7URT - chain A; structure by electron microscopy, 2.39 A resolution.

[Chain A]
Protein: Gag polyprotein
Organism: Human immunodeficiency virus 1
UniProtKB: B6DRA0 (B6DRA0_9HIV1); residues 1-231 here correspond to UniProt positions 133-363 (UniProt number = residue number + 132)
Chain sequence (231 residues; numbered 1 to 231; the number before each row is that of its first residue):
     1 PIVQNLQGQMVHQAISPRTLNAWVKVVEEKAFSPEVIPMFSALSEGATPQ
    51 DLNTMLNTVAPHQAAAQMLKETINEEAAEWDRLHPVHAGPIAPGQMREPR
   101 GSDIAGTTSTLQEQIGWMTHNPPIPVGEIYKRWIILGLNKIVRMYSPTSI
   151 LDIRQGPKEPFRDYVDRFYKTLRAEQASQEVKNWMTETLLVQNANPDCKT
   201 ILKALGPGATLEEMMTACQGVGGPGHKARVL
Unresolved in the structure: 222-231
Sequence notes: engineered mutation Ala60 (Gly192 in B6DRA0), Pro61 (Gly193 in B6DRA0), Ala66 (Met198 in B6DRA0)
Small-molecule neighbours:
  - inositol hexakisphosphate (IHP), molecule 1: Ser16, Arg18, Thr19
  - inositol hexakisphosphate (IHP), molecule 2: Arg18, Asn21, Ala22, Lys25
Reported in the primary citation:
  - mutagenesis - G60A/G61P/M66A, G60A/G61P, M66A: abolished binding to FG peptide

[In short]
Bound to chain A: inositol hexakisphosphate. The paper reports that G60A/G61P/M66A, G60A/G61P and M66A abolish
binding to FG peptide.
Chain A is Gag polyprotein (Human immunodeficiency virus 1); the structure, T=1 particle HIV-1 CA
G60A/G61P/M66A, was determined by electron microscopy together with 7URN, 8EEP, 8EET and 8EJL from the same
study.
